9DQV - chains E and M of the 16 polymer chains in the assembly; structure by electron microscopy, 3.30 A resolution.

[Chain E]
Name: Structural polyprotein
From: Western equine encephalitis virus
UniProtKB: Q1W679 (Q1W679_WEEV); residues 1-403 here correspond to UniProt positions 320-722 (UniProt number = residue number + 319)
Sequence (403 residues; row label = number of the first residue in the row):
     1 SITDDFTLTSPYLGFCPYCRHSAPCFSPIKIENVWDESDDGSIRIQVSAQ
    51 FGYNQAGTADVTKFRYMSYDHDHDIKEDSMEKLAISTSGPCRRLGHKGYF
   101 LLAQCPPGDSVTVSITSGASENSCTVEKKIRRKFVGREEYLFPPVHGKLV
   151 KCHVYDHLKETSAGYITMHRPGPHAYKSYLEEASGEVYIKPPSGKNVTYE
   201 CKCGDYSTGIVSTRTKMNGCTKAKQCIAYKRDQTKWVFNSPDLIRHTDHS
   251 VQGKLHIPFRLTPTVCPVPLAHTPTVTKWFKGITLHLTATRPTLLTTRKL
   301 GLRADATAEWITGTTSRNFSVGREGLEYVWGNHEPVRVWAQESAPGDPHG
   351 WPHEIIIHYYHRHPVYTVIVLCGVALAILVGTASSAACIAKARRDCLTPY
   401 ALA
Unresolved in the structure: 118-120
Disulfides: C16-C124, C19-C25, C91-C105, C152-C266, C201-C226, C203-C220
Covalently attached groups: N-acetylglucosamine (NAG) linked to N196, N318

[Chain M]
Name: Protocadherin-10
From: Homo sapiens
UniProtKB: Q9P2E7 (PCD10_HUMAN); residues 1-103 here correspond to UniProt positions 19-121 (UniProt number = residue number + 18)
Sequence (103 residues; each row starts with the number of its first residue):
     1 QLHYTVQEEQEHGTFVGNIAEDLGLDITKLSARGFQTVPNSRTPYLDLNL
    51 ETGVLYVNEKIDREQICKQSPSCVLHLEVFLENPLELFQVEIEVLDINDN
   101 PPS
Unresolved in the structure: 68-72, 97-103
Disulfides: C67-C73

[Chain E / chain M interface]
Residue-residue contacts - 19 pairs, chain E then chain M:
  D40(E) - N40(M)
  T62(E) - Q65(M)
  L149(E) - L85(M)
  L149(E) - E86(M)
  L149(E) - L87(M)
  K151(E) - E82(M)  salt bridge
  V154(E) - N40(M)
  Y155(E) - N40(M)
  D156(E) - P39(M)
  D156(E) - R42(M)  salt bridge
  H157(E) - P39(M)  hydrogen bond (backbone-backbone)
  H157(E) - N40(M)  hydrogen bond (side chain-backbone)
  L158(E) - R42(M)
  T262(E) - P39(M)
  T264(E) - V38(M)
  T264(E) - P39(M)
  V265(E) - F80(M)  hydrophobic
  V265(E) - L85(M)  hydrophobic
  V265(E) - L87(M)  hydrophobic
Other interface residues (no listed pair), chain E (14 interface residues in all): V61, P263

[In short]
The interface between chain E and chain M involves 14 residues on one side and 10 on the other; the contacts
include 2 hydrogen bonds and 2 salt bridges. Polar contacts include K151(E)-E82(M), D156(E)-R42(M) and
H157(E)-N40(M). N-acetylglucosamine is covalently linked to N196(E) and N318(E).
Chain E is Structural polyprotein (Western equine encephalitis virus) and chain M is Protocadherin-10 (Homo
sapiens); the structure, Structure of western equine encephalitis virus CBA87 VLP in complex with human PCDH10
EC1, was determined by electron microscopy.
